PDB entry 6MWN | X-ray diffraction, 2.84 A resolution | chains A and H of the 6 polymer chains in the assembly

# Chain A
Molecule: HAV dV RNA
Sequence (92 nucleotides; row label = number of the first residue in the row):
   593 XGCAAACAUC AUUUGGCCUU AAAUGGGAUU CUGUGAGAGG GGAUCCCUCC AUUGACAGCU
   653 GGACUGUUCU UUGGGGCCUU AUGUGGUGUU UG
Modified positions: GTP (guanosine-5'-triphosphate) at position 593
Differences from the reference sequence: insertion (593)
From the paper describing this entry:
  - conformationally variable residues: U659
  - contacts within the chain: C610-G667, U611-A615, U612-A614 (hydrogen bond), U612-A615 (hydrogen bond), U611-U612 (pi stacking), A613-A643, A613-A614 (pi stacking), A614-A615 (pi stacking), A614-G665, A615-G666
  - mutagenesis - G631C (58 +/- 12 nM): unchanged binding to Fab HAVx

# Chain H
Molecule: Fab HAVx Heavy Chain
Source organism: Homo sapiens
Notes: antibody fragment or engineered binder
Sequence (258 residues; numbered -22 to 235; the number before each row is that of its first residue; numbers below 1 keep their minus sign (Met-22 is residue -22)):
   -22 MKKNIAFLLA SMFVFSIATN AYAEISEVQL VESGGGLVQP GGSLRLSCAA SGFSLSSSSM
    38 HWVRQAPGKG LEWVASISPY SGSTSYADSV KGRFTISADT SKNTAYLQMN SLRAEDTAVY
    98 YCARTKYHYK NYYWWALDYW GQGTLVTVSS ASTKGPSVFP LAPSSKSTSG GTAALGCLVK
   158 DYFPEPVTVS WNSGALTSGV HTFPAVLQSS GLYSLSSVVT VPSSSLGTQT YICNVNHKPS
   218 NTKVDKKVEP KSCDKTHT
Disordered / not traced: -22 to 3, 229-235
Disulfides: Cys25-Cys99, Cys154-Cys210

# How chain A and chain H interact
Pairs across the interface - 31 pairs, chain A then chain H:
  U605(A) - Tyr109(H)  base contact
  U605(A) - Tyr110(H)  hydrogen bond to the base
  U606(A) - Tyr106(H)  hydrogen bond to the base
  U606(A) - Lys107(H)  sugar contact
  U606(A) - Asn108(H)  base contact
  U606(A) - Tyr109(H)  sugar contact
  A630(A) - His105(H)  salt bridge to the phosphate
  G631(A) - His105(H)  stacking on the base
  G631(A) - Lys107(H)  hydrogen bond to the sugar
  G631(A) - Asn108(H)  hydrogen bond to the base
  G631(A) - Trp112(H)  base contact
  G632(A) - Lys107(H)  salt bridge to the phosphate
  U671(A) - Tyr57(H)  hydrogen bond to the phosphate
  U671(A) - Tyr104(H)  hydrogen bond to the sugar
  U671(A) - Tyr106(H)  base contact
  U672(A) - Ser33(H)  hydrogen bond to the base
  U672(A) - Ser34(H)  base contact
  U672(A) - Ser55(H)  sugar contact
  U672(A) - Tyr57(H)  stacking on the base
  U672(A) - Ser58(H)  sugar contact
  U672(A) - Tyr104(H)  stacking on the base
  U672(A) - Trp111(H)  base contact
  A673(A) - Ser55(H)  hydrogen bond to the phosphate
  A673(A) - Ser58(H)  hydrogen bond to the phosphate
  A673(A) - His105(H)  hydrogen bond to the base
  A673(A) - Tyr106(H)  base contact
  A673(A) - Asn108(H)  hydrogen bond to the base
  A673(A) - Tyr109(H)  hydrogen bond to the sugar
  A673(A) - Tyr110(H)  base contact
  A673(A) - Trp111(H)  hydrogen bond to the phosphate
  U674(A) - Tyr110(H)  base contact
Other interface residues (no listed pair), chain A (10 interface residues in all): G629
Other interface residues (no listed pair), chain H (17 interface residues in all): Ser35, Ser60, Lys103

# In short
10 residues of chain A and 17 residues of chain H are in contact; the contacts include 13 hydrogen bonds, 2
salt bridges and 3 aromatic stacking contacts. Among the polar pairs are U605(A)-Tyr110(H), U606(A)-Tyr106(H)
and G631(A)-Asn108(H). The paper reports that G631C of chain A leaves binding to Fab HAVx unchanged;
conformational variability at U659(A).
Chain A is HAV dV RNA and chain H is Fab HAVx Heavy Chain (Homo sapiens); the structure, Crystal structure of
hepatitis A virus IRES domain V in complex with Fab HAVx, was determined by X-ray diffraction.
